5I4Q - chains B and C of the 3 polymer chains in the assembly; structure by X-ray diffraction, 2.35 A resolution.

# Chain B
Protein: Contact-dependent inhibitor I
Source organism: Escherichia coli NC101
Amino-acid sequence (114 residues; each row starts with the number of its first residue):
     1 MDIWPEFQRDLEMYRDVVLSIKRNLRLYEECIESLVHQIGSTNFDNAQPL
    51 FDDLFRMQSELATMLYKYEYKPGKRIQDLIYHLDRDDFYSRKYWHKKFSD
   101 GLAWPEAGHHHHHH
Disordered / not traced: 108-114
Modified positions: Mse-1, Mse-13, Mse-57, Mse-64 (selenomethionine)

# Chain C
Protein: Elongation factor Tu
Source organism: Escherichia coli
UniProtKB: J7R9V6 (J7R9V6_ECOLX); residues 178-394 here correspond to UniProt positions 193-409 (UniProt number = residue number + 15)
Amino-acid sequence (217 residues; row label = number of the first residue in the row):
   178 ALEGDAEWEAKILELAGFLDSYIPEPERAIDKPFLLPIEDVFSISGRGTV
   228 VTGRVERGIIKVGEEVEIVGIKETQKSTCTGVEMFRKLLDEGRAGENVGV
   278 LLRGIKREEIERGQVLAKPGTIKPHTKFESEVYILSKDEGGRHTPFFKGY
   328 RPQFYFRTTDVTGTIELPEGVEMVMPGDNIKMVVTLIHPIAMDDGLRFAI
   378 REGGRTVGAGVVAKVLG
Disordered / not traced: 178-208

# Interface between chain B and chain C
Residue-residue contacts (8; chain B residue first):
  Mse-1(B) with Arg-328(C)
  Glu-6(B) with Arg-328(C), salt bridge; Thr-339(C); Ile-364(C)
  Tyr-66(B) with Phe-219(C), hydrophobic
  Lys-67(B) with Asp-217(C), salt bridge
  Glu-69(B) with Val-218(C); Arg-284(C), salt bridge
Also at the interface, not in a pair above, chain B (7 interface residues in all): Asp-2, Ile-3
From the paper, about this interface:
  - pairs named by the authors: Glu-6(B)/Arg-328(C), Glu-69(B)/Arg-284(C)

# Overview
Chain B and chain C each contribute 7 residues to their interface; the contacts include 3 salt bridges. Polar
contacts include Glu-6(B)/Arg-328(C), Lys-67(B)/Asp-217(C) and Glu-69(B)/Arg-284(C). The paper describes
contacts between Glu-6(B) and Arg-328(C) and Glu-69(B) and Arg-284(C).
Here chain B is Contact-dependent inhibitor I (Escherichia coli NC101) and chain C is Elongation factor Tu
(Escherichia coli). Entry 5I4Q (Contact-dependent inhibition system from Escherichia coli NC101 - ternary
CdiA/CdiI/EF-Tu complex (domains 2 and 3)) was determined by X-ray diffraction (same publication as 5I4R).
